5LSE - chains M and H of the 3 polymer chains in the assembly; structure by X-ray diffraction, 2.50 A resolution.

Chain M:
Molecule: Reaction center protein M chain
Source organism: Rhodobacter sphaeroides
UniProtKB: P0C0Y9 (RCEM_RHOSH); residues 1-307 here correspond to UniProt positions 2-308 (UniProt number = residue number + 1)
Sequence (307 residues; each row starts with the number of its first residue):
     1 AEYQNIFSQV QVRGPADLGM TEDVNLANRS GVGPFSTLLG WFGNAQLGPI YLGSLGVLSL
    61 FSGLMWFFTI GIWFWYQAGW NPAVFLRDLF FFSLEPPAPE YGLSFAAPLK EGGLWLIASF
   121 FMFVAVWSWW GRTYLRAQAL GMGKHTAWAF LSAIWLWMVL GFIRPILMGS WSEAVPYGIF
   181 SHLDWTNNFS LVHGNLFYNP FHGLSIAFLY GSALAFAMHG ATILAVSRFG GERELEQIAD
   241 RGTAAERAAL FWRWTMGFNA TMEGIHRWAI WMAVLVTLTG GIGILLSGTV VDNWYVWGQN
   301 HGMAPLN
Unresolved in the structure: 1-2, 303-307
Construct notes: engineered mutation A215 (Leu216 in P0C0Y9)
UniProt features mapped onto this chain:
  - binding site ((7R,8Z)-bacteriochlorophyll b): H182, H202
  - binding site (Fe cation): H219, E234, H266
  - binding site (a ubiquinone): W252
Ion coordination: Fe ion: H219, E234, H266 (shared with 2 residues of chain L)
Residues lining bound ligands:
  - bacteriochlorophyll a (BCL), molecule 1: W66, F67, L89, F90, M122, W157, L160, V175, I179, H182, L183, W185, T186
  - bacteriochlorophyll a (BCL), molecule 2: W66, M122, V126, F150, A153, I154, L156, W157, L160, W185, T186, N187, F189, S190, N195, L196, F197, H202, S205, I206, L209, Y210, V276, T277, G280, G281, I284
  - bacteriochlorophyll a (BCL), molecule 3: T186, F197, L209, Y210
  - bacteriochlorophyll a (BCL), molecule 4: F197, G203, I206, A207, Y210, G211, L214
  - bacteriopheophytin a (BPH), molecule 1: S59, L60, G63, L64, W66, F67, A125, V126, W129, T133, T146, A149, F150, S152, A153, A273, V274, T277
  - bacteriopheophytin a (BPH), molecule 2: Y210, A213, L214, A217, M218, W252, T255, M256
  - speroidenone (SPN): W66, F67, F68, I70, G71, F74, W75, F85, L89, F105, W115, L116, S119, F120, M122, F123, W157, M158, L160, G161, F162, W171, V175, P176, Y177, G178, I179, H182
  - ubiquinone-10 (U10): L214, M218, H219, T222, I223, A245, A248, A249, W252, M256, F258, N259, A260, T261, M262, I265, W268, M272

Chain H:
Molecule: Reaction center protein H chain
Source organism: Rhodobacter sphaeroides
UniProtKB: P0C0Y7 (RCEH_RHOSH); residue numbers follow UniProt; this construct covers 1-260
Sequence (260 residues; row label = number of the first residue in the row):
     1 MVGVTAFGNF DLASLAIYSF WIFLAGLIYY LQTENMREGY PLENEDGTPA ANQGPFPLPK
    61 PKTFILPHGR GTLTVPGPES EDRPIALART AVSEGFPHAP TGDPMKDGVG PASWVARRDL
   121 PELDGHGHNK IKPMKAAAGF HVSAGKNPIG LPVRGCDLEI AGKVVDIWVD IPEQMARFLE
   181 VELKDGSTRL LPMQMVKVQS NRVHVNALSS DLFAGIPTIK SPTEVTLLEE DKICGYVAGG
   241 LMYAAPKRKS VVAAMLAEYA
Unresolved in the structure: 1-10, 251-260

Interface between chain M and chain H:
Residue-residue contacts (116; chain M residue first):
  Y3(M) with Q194(H); V196(H)
  N5(M) with Q194(H)
  Q9(M) with M193(H); V196(H), hydrogen bond (side chain-backbone); K197(H); V198(H), hydrogen bond (side chain-backbone)
  V10(M) with A144(H); K146(H); M193(H), hydrophobic
  Q11(M) with V142(H); S143(H), hydrogen bond (backbone-backbone); A144(H), hydrogen bond (backbone-backbone)
  V12(M) with M134(H), hydrophobic; H141(H); S143(H), hydrogen bond (backbone-side chain); Q174(H); M175(H); A176(H)
  R13(M) with G139(H); F140(H); H141(H), hydrogen bond (backbone-backbone); S143(H); Q174(H)
  G14(M) with G139(H); F140(H); Q174(H), hydrogen bond (backbone-side chain)
  P15(M) with A138(H); F140(H); Q174(H), hydrogen bond (backbone-side chain)
  D17(M) with P172(H)
  M20(M) with G125(H); H126(H)
  T37(M) with A144(H)
  W41(M) with A144(H), hydrophobic; G145(H)
  N44(M) with E173(H), hydrogen bond (side chain-backbone)
  P200(M) with I17(H), hydrophobic
  F201(M) with A16(H); I17(H)
  L204(M) with I17(H), hydrophobic; F20(H), hydrophobic; W21(H), hydrophobic
  F208(M) with F20(H), hydrophobic
  S227(M) with Q194(H), hydrogen bond (backbone-side chain)
  R228(M) with P192(H); Q194(H); M195(H), hydrogen bond; C234(H), hydrogen bond (backbone-side chain); L241(H)
  F229(M) with C234(H); A238(H), hydrophobic
  E232(M) with R177(H), salt bridge
  R233(M) with E122(H), salt bridge; I131(H); R177(H); L227(H); E230(H), salt bridge
  E236(M) with R117(H); E122(H); L227(H)
  Q237(M) with R117(H)
  I238(M) with E38(H); F64(H), hydrophobic; L73(H)
  A239(M) with L66(H), hydrophobic; L73(H)
  D240(M) with R117(H), hydrogen bond (backbone-side chain); R118(H), hydrogen bond (side chain-backbone); L227(H)
  R241(M) with E38(H), salt bridge; E79(H), salt bridge; V115(H); R117(H)
  G242(M) with V115(H); R117(H); D231(H)
  T243(M) with S113(H); V115(H); D231(H), hydrogen bond (backbone-side chain)
  E246(M) with V115(H)
  R247(M) with P111(H), hydrogen bond (side chain-backbone); A112(H); S113(H), hydrogen bond (side chain-backbone); G235(H)
  R253(M) with Y40(H), hydrogen bond; L42(H)
  F258(M) with Q32(H)
  N259(M) with N35(H)
  A260(M) with N35(H)
  T261(M) with N35(H), hydrogen bond (backbone-side chain); E38(H)
  E263(M) with K62(H), salt bridge; F64(H)
  G264(M) with N35(H)
  I265(M) with N35(H), hydrogen bond (backbone-side chain)
  R267(M) with Y30(H), hydrogen bond; L31(H); E34(H), salt bridge; K62(H)
  W268(M) with L31(H), hydrophobic; N35(H)
  W271(M) with F23(H), hydrophobic; L27(H)
  L275(M) with F23(H), hydrophobic; L27(H), hydrophobic
  T279(M) with F20(H)
  V290(M) with D11(H); L12(H), hydrophobic
  V291(M) with A13(H), hydrophobic
  W297(M) with D11(H), hydrogen bond; A13(H); S14(H)
  H301(M) with D11(H); S14(H), hydrogen bond (backbone-side chain)
  G302(M) with D11(H)
Interface residues without a listed pair, chain M (55 interface residues in all): G19, F35, L286, W294
Interface residues without a listed pair, chain H (72 interface residues in all): L24, I28, R37, G39, G110, W114, K130, P148, V169

Summary:
55 residues of chain M face 72 of chain H across their interface, with 23 hydrogen bonds and 7 salt bridges.
Polar pairs include E232(M)-R177(H), R233(M)-E122(H) and R233(M)-E230(H). Chain M binds 4 copies of
bacteriochlorophyll a, bacteriopheophytin a, ubiquinone-10 and speroidenone.
Chain M is Reaction center protein M chain and chain H is Reaction center protein H chain, both from
Rhodobacter sphaeroides; the structure, PHOTOSYNTHETIC REACTION CENTER MUTANT WITH Glu L212 replaced with Ala
(CHAIN L, EL212W), Asp L213 replaced ..., was determined by X-ray diffraction together with 5LRI from the same
study.
